4XVJ - chains A and L of the 3 polymer chains in the assembly; structure by X-ray diffraction, 2.00 A resolution.

Chain A:
Protein: HCV E2 antigen
Sequence (13 residues; row label = number of the first residue in the row; note: 410 numbers in that range are skipped by the numbering (no residue carries them; nothing is unmodelled there)):
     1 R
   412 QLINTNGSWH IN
What the authors report for this chain:
  - mutagenesis - L413A, L413I, W420A: decreased binding to HC33.1 (from molecular simulation)
  - post-translational modification sites: Asn417, Asn423 (citing earlier work)

Chain L:
Protein: antibody light chain variable domain
From: Homo sapiens
Notes: antibody fragment or engineered binder
Sequence (115 residues; row label = number of the first residue in the row; numbers below 1 keep their minus sign (Gly-4 is residue -4)):
    -4 GGGGSQSVVT QPPSVSAAPG QKVTISCSGG SFNIGNNYVS WYQQLPGTAP KLLIYDNDNR
    56 PSGIPDRFSG SKSGTSATLD ITGLQTGDEA DYYCGTWDSS LNVVVFGGGT KLTVL
Not modelled in the structure: -4
Disulfide bonds: Cys22-Cys89

How chain A and chain L interact:
Contacting residue pairs (7; chain A residue first):
  Arg1(A) - Asp51(L)  salt bridge
  Gln412(A) - Tyr33(L)
  Leu413(A) - Tyr33(L)  hydrophobic
  Leu413(A) - Asp51(L)
  Trp420(A) - Trp92(L)  hydrophobic
  Trp420(A) - Val99(L)  hydrophobic
  His421(A) - Trp92(L)
Interface residues without a listed pair, chain L (5 interface residues in all): Asn97
From the paper, about this interface:
  - residue pairs: Leu413(A)-Tyr33(L) (hydrophobic contact), Leu413(A)-Asp51(L), Trp420(A)-Trp92(L) (hydrophobic contact), Trp420(A)-Val99(L) (hydrophobic contact)
  - epitope / paratope residues, chain A: Leu413(A), Trp420(A), His421(A)

Summary:
The chain A/chain L interface involves 5 residues from each chain; the contacts include 1 salt bridge. Its one
salt-bridged contact is Arg1(A)-Asp51(L). The paper describes hydrophobic contacts between Leu413(A) and
Tyr33(L), Trp420(A) and Trp92(L) and Trp420(A) and Val99(L); a contact between Leu413(A) and Asp51(L). The
paper reports that L413A, L413I and W420A of chain A reduce binding to HC33.1; epitope/paratope residues
Leu413(A), Trp420(A) and His421(A).
Chain A is HCV E2 antigen and chain L is antibody light chain variable domain (Homo sapiens); the structure,
Structure of the hepatitis C virus envelope glycoprotein E2 antigenic 2 region 412-423 bound to the ..., was
determined by X-ray diffraction.
